Entry 7UDS (electron microscopy, 3.10 A resolution); this record covers chains a and c of the 12 polymer chains in the assembly.

[Chain a (and c)]
Protein: Glycoprotein G2
Organism: Lassa mammarenavirus
Notes: chain c of this document is another copy of the same molecule, construct and numbering; everything in this record applies to it too
Reference sequence: Q9IMJ0 (Q9IMJ0_9VIRU); residue numbers follow UniProt; this construct covers 259-418
Sequence (206 residues; row label = number of the first residue in the row):
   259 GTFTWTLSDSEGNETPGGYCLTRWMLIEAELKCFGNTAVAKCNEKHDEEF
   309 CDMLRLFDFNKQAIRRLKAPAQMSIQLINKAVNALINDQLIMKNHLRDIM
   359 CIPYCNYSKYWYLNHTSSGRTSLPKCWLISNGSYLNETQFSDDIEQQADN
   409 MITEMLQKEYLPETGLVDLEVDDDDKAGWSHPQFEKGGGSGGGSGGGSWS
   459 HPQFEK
Unresolved in the structure: 259-275, 415-464
Construct notes: engineered mutation Pro328 (Glu in Q9IMJ0), Cys359 (Gly in Q9IMJ0); expression tag (419-464)
Disulfides: Cys278-Cys291, Cys300-Cys309, Cys363-Cys384
Covalently attached groups: N-acetylglucosamine (NAG) linked to Asn372
From the paper describing this entry:
  - mutagenesis - Q397H: increased binding to GPC-B MAbs

[Interface between chain a and chain c]
Contacting residue pairs - 13 pairs, chain a then chain c:
  Asn301(a) - Asp305(c)
  Gln320(a) - Met358(c)
  Ala321(a) - Met358(c)
  Arg324(a) - Met358(c)
  Arg324(a) - Cys359(c)  hydrogen bond (side chain-backbone)
  Leu335(a) - Leu354(c)  hydrophobic
  Lys338(a) - Met350(c)
  Lys338(a) - His353(c)
  Lys338(a) - Leu354(c)
  Lys338(a) - Ile357(c)
  Ala339(a) - Leu354(c)  hydrophobic
  Asn341(a) - Gln347(c)  hydrogen bond (backbone-side chain)
  Ile344(a) - Gln347(c)
Interface residues without a listed pair, chain a (11 interface residues in all): Glu302, Ala342
Interface residues without a listed pair, chain c (11 interface residues in all): Lys303, Lys351, Ile360

[In short]
The chain a/chain c interface involves 11 residues from each chain; the contacts include 2 hydrogen bonds.
Polar contacts include Arg324(a)-Cys359(c) and Asn341(a)-Gln347(c). Covalently linked N-acetylglucosamine: at
Asn372(a). The paper reports that Q397H of chain a increases binding to GPC-B MAbs.
Chain a and chain c are both Glycoprotein G2 (Lassa mammarenavirus); the structure, Structure of lineage I
(Pinneo) Lassa virus glycoprotein bound to Fab 25.10C, was determined by electron microscopy.
